4QWU - chains M and b of the 28 polymer chains in the assembly; structure by X-ray diffraction, 3.00 A resolution.

Chain M:
Protein: Proteasome subunit beta type-7
Source organism: Saccharomyces cerevisiae
Notes: EC 3.4.25.1
Reference sequence: P30657 (PSB7_YEAST); residues -12 to 233 here correspond to UniProt positions 21-266 (UniProt number = residue number + 33)
Chain sequence (246 residues; row label = number of the first residue in the row; numbers below 1 keep their minus sign (Thr-12 is residue -12)):
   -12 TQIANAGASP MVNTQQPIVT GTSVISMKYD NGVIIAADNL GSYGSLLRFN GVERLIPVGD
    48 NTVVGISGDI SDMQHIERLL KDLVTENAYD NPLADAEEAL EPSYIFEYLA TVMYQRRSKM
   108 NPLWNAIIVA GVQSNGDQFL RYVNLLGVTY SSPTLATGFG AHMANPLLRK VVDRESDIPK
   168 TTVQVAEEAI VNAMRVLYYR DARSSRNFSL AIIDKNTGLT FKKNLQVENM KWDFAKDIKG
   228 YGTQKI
Disordered / not traced: -12 to 0

Chain b:
Protein: Proteasome subunit beta type-1
Source organism: Saccharomyces cerevisiae
Notes: EC 3.4.25.1
Reference sequence: P38624 (PSB1_YEAST); residues 1-196 here correspond to UniProt positions 20-215 (UniProt number = residue number + 19)
Chain sequence (196 residues; row label = number of the first residue in the row):
     1 TSIMAVTFKD GVILGADSRT TTGAYIANRV TDKLTRVHDK IWCCRSGSAA DTQAIADIVQ
    61 YHLELYTSQY GTPSTETAAS VFKELCYENK DNLTAGIIVA GYDDKNKGEV YTIPLGGSVH
   121 KLPYAIAGSG STFIYGYCDK NFRENMSKEE TVDFIKHSLS QAIKWDGSSG GVIRMVVLTA
   181 AGVERLIFYP DEYEQL
UniProt features mapped onto this chain:
  - active site: Thr1 (Nucleophile)
Covalent attachments: bortezomib (BO2) linked to Thr1
Residues lining bound ligands: bortezomib (BO2; N-[(1R)-1-(dihydroxyboryl)-3-methylbutyl]-N-(pyrazin-2-ylcarbonyl)-L-phenylalaninamide): Arg19, Thr20, Thr21, Thr22, Ala27, Thr31, Lys33, Arg45, Ser46, Gly47, Ser48, Ala49, Thr52, Ser168

How chain M and chain b interact:
Pairs across the interface - 64 pairs, chain M then chain b:
  Ser32(M) - Trp165(b)
  Ser32(M) - Asp166(b)
  Ser32(M) - Gly167(b)  hydrogen bond (backbone-backbone)
  Leu33(M) - Phe133(b)  hydrophobic
  Leu33(M) - Trp165(b)
  Leu34(M) - Lys164(b)
  Leu34(M) - Trp165(b)  hydrogen bond (backbone-backbone)
  Leu34(M) - Gly167(b)
  Arg35(M) - Trp165(b)
  Asn37(M) - Trp165(b)
  Phe146(M) - Ala24(b)
  Phe146(M) - Tyr25(b)
  Tyr185(M) - Glu194(b)  hydrogen bond
  Tyr186(M) - Ile26(b)
  Tyr186(M) - Arg29(b)
  Arg187(M) - Ala24(b)
  Arg187(M) - Tyr25(b)
  Arg187(M) - Ile26(b)  hydrogen bond (backbone-backbone)
  Arg187(M) - Ala27(b)  hydrogen bond (side chain-backbone)
  Arg187(M) - Asn28(b)
  Arg187(M) - Arg29(b)
  Asp188(M) - Ala24(b)
  Asp188(M) - Ile26(b)
  Ala189(M) - Arg19(b)
  Ala189(M) - Thr21(b)
  Ala189(M) - Ala24(b)  hydrogen bond (backbone-backbone)
  Ala189(M) - Ile26(b)
  Ala189(M) - Gly167(b)
  Arg193(M) - Asp191(b)  salt bridge
  Arg193(M) - Glu194(b)  salt bridge
  Lys218(M) - Arg29(b)  hydrogen bond (backbone-side chain)
  Trp219(M) - Arg29(b)
  Trp219(M) - Gly171(b)
  Trp219(M) - Val172(b)  hydrophobic
  Trp219(M) - Tyr189(b)
  Trp219(M) - Pro190(b)
  Asp220(M) - Tyr189(b)  hydrogen bond (backbone-side chain)
  Phe221(M) - Arg29(b)
  Phe221(M) - Val30(b)  hydrophobic
  Ala222(M) - Val30(b)  hydrophobic
  Ala222(M) - Val172(b)  hydrophobic
  Ala222(M) - Arg174(b)  hydrogen bond (backbone-side chain)
  Ala222(M) - Ile187(b)  hydrophobic
  Lys223(M) - Ile187(b)
  Lys223(M) - Tyr189(b)
  Ile225(M) - Val30(b)  hydrophobic
  Ile225(M) - Arg174(b)
  Lys226(M) - Asp32(b)
  Lys226(M) - Arg185(b)
  Gly227(M) - Asp32(b)  hydrogen bond (backbone-side chain)
  Tyr228(M) - Thr35(b)
  Tyr228(M) - Arg45(b)
  Tyr228(M) - Gln53(b)  hydrogen bond (side chain-backbone)
  Tyr228(M) - Ala56(b)
  Tyr228(M) - Asp57(b)  hydrogen bond
  Gln231(M) - Asp32(b)
  Gln231(M) - Leu34(b)
  Gln231(M) - Thr35(b)
  Gln231(M) - Arg36(b)  hydrogen bond (side chain-backbone)
  Gln231(M) - Trp42(b)
  Gln231(M) - Arg185(b)
  Ile233(M) - Arg36(b)
  Ile233(M) - Trp42(b)
  Ile233(M) - Arg185(b)  hydrogen bond (backbone-side chain)
Interface residues without a listed pair, chain M (27 interface residues in all): Met150, Arg190, Met217
Interface residues without a listed pair, chain b (35 interface residues in all): Ile163, Ser168, Val183

In short:
Chain M and chain b form an interface of 27 and 35 residues respectively; the contacts include 14 hydrogen
bonds and 2 salt bridges. Polar pairs include Arg193(M)-Asp191(b), Arg193(M)-Glu194(b) and
Tyr185(M)-Glu194(b). Covalently linked bortezomib: at Thr1(b). From UniProt: active-site residue Thr1(b) on
chain b.
Chain M is Proteasome subunit beta type-7 and chain b is Proteasome subunit beta type-1, both from
Saccharomyces cerevisiae; the structure, yCP beta5-C52F mutant in complex with bortezomib, was determined by
X-ray diffraction, deposited together with 4QUX, 4QUY, 4QV0, 4QV1, 4QV3, 4QV4 and 42 further entries.
